PDB entry 8GKA | electron microscopy, 2.55 A resolution | chains A and B of the 4 polymer chains in the assembly

[Chain A (and B)]
Protein: Transient receptor potential cation channel subfamily V member 3
Organism: Homo sapiens
Notes: chain B of this document is another copy of the same molecule, construct and numbering; everything in this record applies to it too
Reference sequence: Q8NET8 (TRPV3_HUMAN); residue numbers follow UniProt; this construct covers 1-790
Amino-acid sequence (790 residues; each row starts with the number of its first residue):
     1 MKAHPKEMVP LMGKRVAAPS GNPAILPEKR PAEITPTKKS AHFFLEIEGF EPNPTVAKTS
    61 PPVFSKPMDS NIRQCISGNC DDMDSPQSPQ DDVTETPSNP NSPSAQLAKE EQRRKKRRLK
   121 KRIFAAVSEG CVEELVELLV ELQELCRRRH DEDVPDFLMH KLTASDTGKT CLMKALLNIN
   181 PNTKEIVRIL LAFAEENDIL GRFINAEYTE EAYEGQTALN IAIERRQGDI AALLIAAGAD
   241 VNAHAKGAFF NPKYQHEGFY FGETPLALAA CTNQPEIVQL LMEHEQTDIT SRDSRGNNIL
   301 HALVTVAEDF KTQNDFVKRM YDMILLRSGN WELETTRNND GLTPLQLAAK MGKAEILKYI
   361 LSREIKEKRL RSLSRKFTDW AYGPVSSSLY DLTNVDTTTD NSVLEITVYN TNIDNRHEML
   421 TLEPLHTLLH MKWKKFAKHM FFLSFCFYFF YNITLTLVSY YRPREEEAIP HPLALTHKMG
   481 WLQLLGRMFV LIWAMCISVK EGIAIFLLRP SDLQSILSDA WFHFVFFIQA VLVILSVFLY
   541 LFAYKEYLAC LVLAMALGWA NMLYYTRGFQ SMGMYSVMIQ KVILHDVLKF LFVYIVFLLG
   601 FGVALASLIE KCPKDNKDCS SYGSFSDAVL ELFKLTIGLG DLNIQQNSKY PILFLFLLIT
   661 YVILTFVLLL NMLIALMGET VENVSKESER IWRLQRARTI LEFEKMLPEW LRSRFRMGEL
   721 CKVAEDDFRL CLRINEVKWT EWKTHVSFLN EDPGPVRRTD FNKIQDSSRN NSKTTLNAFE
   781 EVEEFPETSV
Not modelled in the structure: 1-116, 465-479, 757-790
Swiss-Prot annotation at these positions:
  - binding site (Na(+)): Gly638
  - natural variant: Gly573 (G573C: In OLMS1; G573S: In OLMS1), Gln580 (Q580P: In FNEPPK2), Trp692 (W692G: In OLMS1)
  - mutagenesis: Leu557 (L557A: Impairs channel activation by tetrahydrocannabivarin), Ala560 (A560L/M: Impairs channel activation by tetrahydrocannabivarin), Asn561 (N561A: Impairs channel activation by tetrahydrocannabivarin), Leu563 (L563A: Impairs channel activation by tetrahydrocannabivarin)
Cystine bridges: Cys612-Cys619
Metal / ion sites: Na+: Gly638 (shared with Gly638(B) of chain B; 1 residue of chain C; 1 residue of chain D)

[How chain A and chain B interact]
Contacting residue pairs - 115 pairs, chain A then chain B:
  Lys169(A) with Glu751(B), salt bridge; Asp752(B), salt bridge
  Lys174(A) with Glu751(B), salt bridge
  Leu177(A) with Phe748(B); Glu751(B)
  Asn178(A) with Glu751(B), hydrogen bond
  Ile179(A) with Val746(B)
  Tyr213(A) with Asp752(B); Pro753(B); Gly754(B), hydrogen bond (side chain-backbone)
  Gln216(A) with Tyr382(B)
  Asn220(A) with Tyr382(B), hydrogen bond
  Glu224(A) with Tyr382(B); Gly383(B), hydrogen bond (side chain-backbone); His745(B)
  Arg225(A) with Thr744(B), hydrogen bond (backbone-side chain); His745(B); Phe748(B)
  Arg226(A) with Trp742(B), hydrogen bond (side chain-backbone)
  Gln227(A) with Thr744(B)
  Phe249(A) with Trp380(B), hydrophobic; Tyr382(B), hydrophobic; Pro753(B), hydrophobic; Gly754(B)
  Phe250(A) with Tyr382(B)
  His256(A) with Asn735(B), hydrogen bond (backbone-side chain)
  Glu257(A) with Pro755(B)
  Gly258(A) with Val385(B)
  Phe259(A) with Tyr382(B), hydrophobic; Pro384(B), hydrophobic; Val385(B), hydrophobic; Trp739(B), hydrophobic
  Phe261(A) with Tyr382(B), hydrophobic
  Leu268(A) with Tyr382(B)
  Cys271(A) with Trp739(B); Trp742(B)
  Thr272(A) with Trp742(B)
  Asn273(A) with Trp742(B)
  Val306(A) with Trp739(B), hydrophobic
  Thr312(A) with Trp739(B)
  Gln313(A) with Trp739(B)
  Phe316(A) with Trp739(B), hydrophobic; Trp742(B), hydrophobic
  Lys589(A) with Ser571(B), hydrogen bond (side chain-backbone); Met572(B); Tyr575(B)
  Phe590(A) with Tyr575(B)
  Phe592(A) with Met572(B), hydrophobic
  Val593(A) with Tyr575(B), hydrophobic
  Val596(A) with Trp559(B)
  Phe597(A) with Leu563(B), hydrophobic
  Gly600(A) with Trp559(B)
  Val603(A) with Thr456(B); Met555(B), hydrophobic; Trp559(B)
  Ala604(A) with Val552(B); Ala556(B), hydrophobic
  Ser607(A) with Arg462(B), hydrogen bond (backbone-side chain); Arg464(B), hydrogen bond (backbone-side chain); Val552(B); Met555(B), hydrogen bond
  Leu608(A) with Leu548(B), hydrophobic; Val552(B), hydrophobic
  Ile609(A) with Arg464(B), hydrogen bond (backbone-side chain)
  Ser624(A) with Tyr460(B)
  Phe625(A) with Tyr460(B), hydrogen bond (backbone-side chain)
  Leu635(A) with Leu639(B), hydrophobic
  Gly638(A) with Gly638(B); Leu639(B)
  Leu639(A) with Leu639(B)
  Gly640(A) with Leu639(B); Gly640(B), hydrogen bond (backbone-backbone)
  Asp641(A) with Lys634(B), salt bridge; Gly640(B)
  Leu642(A) with Phe633(B), hydrophobic; Lys634(B); Ile637(B), hydrophobic; Leu639(B), hydrophobic
  Ile644(A) with Leu630(B), hydrophobic
  Lys649(A) with Lys545(B); Leu548(B)
  Tyr650(A) with Lys545(B), hydrogen bond (side chain-backbone); Glu546(B); Leu548(B), hydrophobic; Ala549(B)
  Leu653(A) with Ala549(B); Leu553(B), hydrophobic
  Leu657(A) with Val552(B), hydrophobic; Ala556(B), hydrophobic
  Val662(A) with Ile637(B), hydrophobic
  Ile663(A) with Leu591(B), hydrophobic
  Phe666(A) with Thr636(B); Ile637(B), hydrophobic
  Val667(A) with Phe590(B), hydrophobic; Leu673(B), hydrophobic
  Leu668(A) with Ile579(B), hydrophobic; Val582(B), hydrophobic; Ile583(B), hydrophobic; Val587(B), hydrophobic
  Leu669(A) with Tyr575(B)
  Asn671(A) with Leu673(B); Ile674(B); Met677(B)
  Met672(A) with Ile579(B), hydrophobic; Val582(B), hydrophobic; Met677(B)
  Ile674(A) with Ile674(B), hydrophobic
  Ala675(A) with Met677(B); Gly678(B); Val681(B), hydrophobic
  Leu676(A) with Tyr575(B), hydrophobic; Met578(B), hydrophobic; Val681(B), hydrophobic
  Glu679(A) with Val681(B); Glu682(B)
Other interface residues (no listed pair), chain A (71 interface residues in all): Ser128, Glu308, Phe601, Ala606, Lys634, Phe656, Ile659
Other interface residues (no listed pair), chain B (63 interface residues in all): Ala381, Ser459, Ala560, Met562, Leu670, Ser685, Thr740, Lys743

[Summary]
Chain A and chain B form an interface of 71 and 63 residues respectively, with 15 hydrogen bonds and 4 salt
bridges. Among the polar pairs are Lys169(A)-Glu751(B), Lys169(A)-Asp752(B) and Lys174(A)-Glu751(B). From
UniProt: Na+-binding residue Gly638(A) and 4 mutagenesis sites on chain A.
Both chains are Transient receptor potential cation channel subfamily V member 3 (Homo sapiens). Entry 8GKA
(Human TRPV3 tetramer structure, closed conformation) was determined by electron microscopy together with 8GKG
from the same study.
